PDB entry 9UST | electron microscopy, 3.02 A resolution | chains B and S of the 5 polymer chains in the assembly

Chain B:
Molecule: Guanine nucleotide-binding protein G(I)/G(S)/G(T) subunit beta-1
From: Rattus norvegicus
UniProtKB: P54311 (GBB1_RAT); numbering as in UniProt (aligned over 2-340)
Chain sequence (344 residues; each row starts with the number of its first residue; numbers below 1 keep their minus sign (Gly-3 is residue -3)):
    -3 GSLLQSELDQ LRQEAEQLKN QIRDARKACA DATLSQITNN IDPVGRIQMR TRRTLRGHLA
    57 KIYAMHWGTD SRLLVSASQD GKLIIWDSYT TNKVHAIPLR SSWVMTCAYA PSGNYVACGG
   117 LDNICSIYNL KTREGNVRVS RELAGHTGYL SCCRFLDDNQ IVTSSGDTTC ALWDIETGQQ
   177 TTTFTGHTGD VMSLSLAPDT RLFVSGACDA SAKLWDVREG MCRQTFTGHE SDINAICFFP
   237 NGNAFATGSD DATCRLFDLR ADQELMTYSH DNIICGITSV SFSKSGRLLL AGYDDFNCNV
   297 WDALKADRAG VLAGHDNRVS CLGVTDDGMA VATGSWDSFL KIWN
Not modelled in the structure: -3 to 2, 224
Differences from the reference sequence: expression tag (-3 to 1)
Swiss-Prot annotation at these positions:
  - modified residue: Ser2 (N-acetylserine), His266 (Phosphohistidine)

Chain S:
Molecule: scFv16
From: Bos taurus
Notes: antibody fragment or engineered binder
Chain sequence (267 residues; numbered 1 to 254 plus 17 insertion-coded residues; 4 numbers in that range are skipped by the numbering (no residue carries them; nothing is unmodelled there); the number before each row is that of its first residue; a row labelled like 120A-120Q holds insertion residues (120A, then the next letters in order)):
     1 MVQLVESGGG LVQPGGSRKL SCSASGFAFS SFGMHWVRQA PEKGLEWVAY ISSGSGTIYY
    61 ADTVKGRFTI SRDDPKNTLF LQMTSLRSED TAMYYCVRSI YYYGSSPFDF WGQGTTLTVS
120A-120Q AGGGGSGGGGSGGGGSS
   125 DIVMTQATSS VPVTPGESVS ISCRSSKSLL HSNGNTYLYW FLQRPGQSPQ LLIYRMSNLA
   185 SGVPDRFSGS GSGTAFTLTI SRLEAEDVGV YYCMQHLEYP LTFGAGTKLE LLEENLYFQG
   245 ASHHHHHHHH
Not modelled in the structure: 1, 120A-120Q, 236-254
Disulfide bonds: Cys147-Cys217

Chain B / chain S interface:
Residue-residue contacts - 10 pairs, chain B then chain S:
  Asp66(B) - Tyr103(S)
  Arg68(B) - Tyr103(S)
  Leu69(B) - Tyr103(S)  hydrophobic
  Val90(B) - Tyr102(S)  hydrophobic
  Arg129(B) - Val2(S)
  Arg129(B) - Arg98(S)  hydrogen bond (backbone-side chain)
  Glu130(B) - Gly26(S)
  Glu130(B) - Phe27(S)
  Glu130(B) - Ala28(S)  hydrogen bond (backbone-backbone)
  Gly131(B) - Phe32(S)
Interface residues without a listed pair, chain B (10 interface residues in all): His91, Leu126, Asn132
Interface residues without a listed pair, chain S (10 interface residues in all): Ser31, Ile100

In short:
Chain B and chain S each contribute 10 residues to their interface; the contacts include 2 hydrogen bonds.
Polar contacts include Arg129(B)-Arg98(S) and Glu130(B)-Ala28(S).
Here chain B is Guanine nucleotide-binding protein G(I)/G(S)/G(T) subunit beta-1 (Rattus norvegicus) and chain
S is scFv16 (Bos taurus). Entry 9UST (MRGPRE-Gq-scFv16-complex) was determined by electron microscopy.
